Entry 1EJO (X-ray diffraction, 2.30 A resolution); this record covers chains L and P of the 3 polymer chains in the assembly.

[Chain L]
Name: IGG2A monoclonal antibody (light chain)
Organism: Mus musculus
Notes: fragment: fab fragment; antibody fragment or engineered binder
Chain sequence (216 residues; row label = number of the first residue in the row):
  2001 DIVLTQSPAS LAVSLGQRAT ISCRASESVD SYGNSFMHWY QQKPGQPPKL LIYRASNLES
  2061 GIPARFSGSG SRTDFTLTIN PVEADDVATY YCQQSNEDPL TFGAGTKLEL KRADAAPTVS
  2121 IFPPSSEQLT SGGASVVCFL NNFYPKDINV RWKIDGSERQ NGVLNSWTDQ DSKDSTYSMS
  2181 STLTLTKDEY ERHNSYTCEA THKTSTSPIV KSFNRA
Disulfide bonds: C2023-C2092, C2138-C2198

[Chain P]
Name: Fmdv peptide
Notes: fragment: g-h loop
Chain sequence (15 residues; each row starts with the number of its first residue):
  3136 YTTSTRGDLA HVTTT
Disordered / not traced: 3149-3150
Differences from the reference sequence: conflict V3147 (Ile147 in 210410), T3149 (Ala149 in 210410)
What the authors report for this chain:
  - contacts within the chain: T3138-L3144 (water-mediated contact), T3138-V3147
  - conformationally variable residues (side-chain flip): T3138, R3141, V3147

[Chain L / chain P interface]
Pairs across the interface (15; chain L residue first):
  E2027(L) - R3141(P)  salt bridge
  Y2032(L) - Y3136(P)  hydrophobic
  Y2032(L) - T3138(P)
  Y2032(L) - T3140(P)
  N2034(L) - Y3136(P)  hydrogen bond (side chain-backbone)
  F2036(L) - T3137(P)
  F2036(L) - T3138(P)
  F2036(L) - S3139(P)
  R2054(L) - T3137(P)
  N2096(L) - S3139(P)  hydrogen bond (backbone-side chain)
  N2096(L) - R3141(P)
  N2096(L) - G3142(P)
  E2097(L) - R3141(P)  salt bridge
  D2098(L) - R3141(P)  hydrogen bond (backbone-backbone)
  L2100(L) - D3143(P)
Other interface residues (no listed pair), chain L (12 interface residues in all): S2028, S2031, S2095
The authors on this interface:
  - epitope / paratope residues, chain P: S3139(P), T3140(P), R3141(P), G3142(P)
  - interface residues, chain P: S3139(P), T3140(P), R3141(P), G3142(P)

[Summary]
12 residues of chain L and 8 residues of chain P are in contact; the contacts include 3 hydrogen bonds and 2
salt bridges. Polar contacts include E2027(L)-R3141(P), E2097(L)-R3141(P) and N2034(L)-Y3136(P). From the
paper: epitope/paratope residues S3139(P), T3140(P) and R3141(P) among others; interface residues S3139(P),
T3140(P) and R3141(P) among others.
Here chain L is IGG2A monoclonal antibody (light chain) (Mus musculus) and chain P is Fmdv peptide. Entry 1EJO
(Fab fragment of neutralising monoclonal antibody 4C4 complexed with G-H loop from fmdv) was determined by
X-ray diffraction.
